Entry 5ZHR (X-ray diffraction, 1.45 A resolution); this record covers chain A.

== Chain A ==
Name: Strigolactone esterase D14
Source organism: Oryza sativa subsp. japonica
Notes: EC 3.1.-.-
UniProt: Q10QA5 (D14_ORYSJ); residue numbers follow UniProt; this construct covers 54-318
Chain sequence (274 residues; each row starts with the number of its first residue):
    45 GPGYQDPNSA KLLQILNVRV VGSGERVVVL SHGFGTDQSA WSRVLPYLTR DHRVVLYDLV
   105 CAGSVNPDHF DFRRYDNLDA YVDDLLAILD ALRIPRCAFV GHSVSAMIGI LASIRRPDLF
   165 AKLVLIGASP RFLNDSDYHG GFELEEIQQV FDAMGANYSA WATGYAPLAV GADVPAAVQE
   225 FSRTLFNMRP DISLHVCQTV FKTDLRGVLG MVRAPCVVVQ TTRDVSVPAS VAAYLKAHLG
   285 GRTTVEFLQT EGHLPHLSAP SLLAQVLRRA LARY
Not modelled in the structure: 45-53
Glycans and other covalent adducts: (2,3-dihydro-1H-indol-1-yl)(1H-1,2,3-triazol-1-yl)methanone (KOK) linked to S147
Differences from the reference sequence: expression tag (45-53)
Ligand contacts: KOK ((2,3-dihydro-1H-indol-1-yl)(1H-1,2,3-triazol-1-yl)methanone): G77, F78, V148, F176, V240, C241, V244, F245, S270, H297
Curated features (UniProtKB/Swiss-Prot):
  - active site: S147 (Nucleophile), D268, H297
  - binding site (substrate): S147, C241, H297
  - mutagenesis: G79 (G79R: In d88; dwarf and high tillering phenotypes), S147 (S147A: Weakens interaction with D53 and attenuates strigolactone-induced degradation of D53), G153 (G153D: In d14; dwarf and high tillering phenotypes), F186 (F186A: Loss of strigolactone-dependent interaction with SLR1), W205 (W205A: Decreased enzymatic activity toward strigolactone and loss of strigolactone-dependent interaction with SLR1), F245 (F245A: Loss of strigolactone-dependent interaction with SLR1), D268 (D268N: Weakens interaction with D53 and attenuates strigolactone-induced degradation of D53), H297 (H297A: No effect on strigolactone binding, but decreased enzymatic activity toward strigolactone and loss of interaction with SLR1 ...)
What the authors report for this chain:
  - catalytic residues: S147, D268, H297
  - binding site for KOK: F78, S147, V148, F176, V240, C241, V244, F245, S270, H297
  - conformationally variable residues (side-chain flip): S147, F245

== In short ==
Covalently linked compound KOK: at S147. Curated annotation (UniProt) lists 3 active-site residues, 3
substrate-binding residues and 8 mutagenesis sites. The paper reports catalytic residues S147, D268 and H297;
a binding site for KOK at F78, S147 and V148 among others.
Chain A is Strigolactone esterase D14 (Oryza sativa subsp. japonica); the structure, Crystal structure of
OsD14 in complex with covalently bound KK094, was determined by X-ray diffraction (same publication as 5ZHS
and 5ZHT).
